PDB entry 1U4F | X-ray diffraction, 2.41 A resolution | chains B and C of the 4 polymer chains in the assembly

Chain B (and C):
Protein: Inward rectifier potassium channel 2
Organism: Mus musculus
Notes: fragment: Cytoplasmic domain; chain C of this document is another copy of the same molecule, construct and numbering; everything in this record applies to it too
Reference sequence: P35561 (IRK2_MOUSE); residue numbers follow UniProt; this construct covers 41-63, 188-428
Sequence (270 residues; numbered 35 to 428; 124 numbers in that range are skipped by the numbering (no residue carries them; nothing is unmodelled there); the number before each row is that of its first residue):
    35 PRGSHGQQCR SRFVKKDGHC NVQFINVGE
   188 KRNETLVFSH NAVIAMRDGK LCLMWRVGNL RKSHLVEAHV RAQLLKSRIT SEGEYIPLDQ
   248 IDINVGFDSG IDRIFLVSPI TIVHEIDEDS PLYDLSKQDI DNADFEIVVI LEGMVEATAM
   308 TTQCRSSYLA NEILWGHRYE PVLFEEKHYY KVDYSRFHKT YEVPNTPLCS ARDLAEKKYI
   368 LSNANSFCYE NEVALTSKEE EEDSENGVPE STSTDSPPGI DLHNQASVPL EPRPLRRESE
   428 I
Unresolved in the structure: 35-44, 188-189, 366-428
Sequence notes: cloning artifact (35-40)
Curated features (UniProtKB/Swiss-Prot):
  - motif: Ser426 to Ile428 (PDZ-binding)

Chain B / chain C interface:
Contacting residue pairs - 57 pairs, chain B then chain C:
  His197(B) with Lys50(C), hydrogen bond (backbone-side chain)
  His226(B) with Glu224(C), salt bridge
  Arg228(B) with Arg260(C), hydrogen bond (side chain-backbone); Ile261(C)
  Gln230(B) with Phe262(C)
  Arg235(B) with Asp205(C), salt bridge
  Thr237(B) with Asp205(C), hydrogen bond
  Ser238(B) with Asp205(C)
  Glu239(B) with Met203(C); Arg204(C); Asp205(C), hydrogen bond (side chain-backbone); Gly206(C), hydrogen bond (side chain-backbone); Arg325(C), hydrogen bond (backbone-side chain)
  Glu241(B) with Arg204(C), salt bridge; Arg325(C)
  Ile243(B) with Arg204(C)
  Pro244(B) with Leu330(C)
  Leu245(B) with Phe47(C), hydrophobic; Leu330(C), hydrophobic; Tyr337(C), hydrophobic
  Gln247(B) with Phe262(C), hydrogen bond (side chain-backbone); Ile267(C)
  Asp249(B) with Ile258(C)
  Phe254(B) with Ser256(C); Gly257(C); Arg260(C)
  Glu293(B) with Arg46(C); Phe47(C), hydrogen bond (side chain-backbone); Val48(C), hydrogen bond (side chain-backbone)
  Val295(B) with Val48(C), hydrophobic
  Ile297(B) with Phe262(C), hydrophobic
  Glu299(B) with Val223(C); Glu224(C), hydrogen bond (side chain-backbone)
  Ala306(B) with Met301(C); Ala306(C)
  Met307(B) with Ala304(C); Thr305(C)
  Thr308(B) with Val223(C); Glu224(C); Met301(C), hydrogen bond
  Gln310(B) with His221(C); Val223(C); Phe262(C)
  Arg312(B) with Lys50(C); Gly52(C), hydrogen bond (side chain-backbone); His221(C), hydrogen bond; Phe262(C)
  Ser313(B) with Val48(C); Lys50(C), hydrogen bond (side chain-backbone)
  Ser314(B) with Arg46(C), hydrogen bond; Val48(C), hydrogen bond (side chain-backbone); Lys50(C), hydrogen bond (backbone-side chain)
  Tyr315(B) with Lys50(C)
  Leu316(B) with Ser45(C); Arg46(C)
  Glu319(B) with Arg46(C), salt bridge; Lys50(C), salt bridge
Interface residues without a listed pair, chain B (34 interface residues in all): Leu232, Gly240, Tyr242, Asp259, Thr309
Interface residues without a listed pair, chain C (35 interface residues in all): Lys49, Asp51, His53, Leu222, Ala225, Phe254, Pro328, Tyr348

Summary:
34 residues of chain B face 35 of chain C across their interface; the contacts include 17 hydrogen bonds and 5
salt bridges. Polar contacts include His226(B)-Glu224(C), Arg235(B)-Asp205(C) and Glu241(B)-Arg204(C).
Both chains are Inward rectifier potassium channel 2 (Mus musculus). Entry 1U4F (Crystal Structure of
Cytoplasmic Domains of IRK1 (Kir2.1) channel) was determined by X-ray diffraction, deposited together with
1U4E.
